PDB entry 3H9E | X-ray diffraction, 1.72 A resolution | chains O and P

[Chain O (and P)]
Protein: Glyceraldehyde-3-phosphate dehydrogenase, testis-specific
Source organism: Homo sapiens
Notes: EC 1.2.1.12; chain P of this document is another copy of the same molecule, construct and numbering; everything in this record applies to it too
UniProt: O14556 (G3PT_HUMAN); residues 69-407 here = UniProt positions 69-407
Sequence (346 residues; row label = number of the first residue in the row):
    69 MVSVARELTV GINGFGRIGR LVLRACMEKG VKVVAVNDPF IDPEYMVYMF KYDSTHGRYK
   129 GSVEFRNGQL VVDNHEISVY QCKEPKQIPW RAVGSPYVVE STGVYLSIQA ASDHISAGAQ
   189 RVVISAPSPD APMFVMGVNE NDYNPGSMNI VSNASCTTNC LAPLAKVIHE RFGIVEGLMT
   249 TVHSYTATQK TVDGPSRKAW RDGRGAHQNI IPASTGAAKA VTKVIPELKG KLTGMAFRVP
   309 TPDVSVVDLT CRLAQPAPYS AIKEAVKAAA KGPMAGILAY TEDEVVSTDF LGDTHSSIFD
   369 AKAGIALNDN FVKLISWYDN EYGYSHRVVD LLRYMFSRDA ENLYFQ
Unresolved in the structure: 69-73, 410-414 (chain P: 69-73, 411-414)
Sequence notes: expression tag (408-414)
UniProt features mapped onto this chain:
  - active site: C224 (Nucleophile)
  - binding site (NAD(+)): R85, I86, D106, K151, Y173, S193, N388
  - binding site (D-glyceraldehyde 3-phosphate): S223 to T225, T254, T283, G284, R306
  - site: H251 (Activates thiol group during catalysis)

[How chain O and chain P interact]
Pairs across the interface (109):
  E244(O) with L375(P); N376(P), hydrogen bond; F379(P)
  G245(O) with L375(P); F379(P)
  L246(O) with F379(P), hydrophobic; V380(P); K381(P)
  M247(O) with K381(P)
  T248(O) with D316(P), hydrogen bond; K381(P), hydrogen bond
  V250(O) with V250(P), hydrophobic; I278(P)
  W268(O) with E352(P)
  R269(O) with D351(P); E352(P), salt bridge; V353(P), hydrogen bond (side chain-backbone); V354(P); D368(P), salt bridge; K370(P); A371(P)
  R272(O) with V354(P); T356(P); D357(P), salt bridge
  H275(O) with H275(P), hydrogen bond
  Q276(O) with T309(P); S355(P); T356(P)
  N277(O) with V354(P); S355(P); T356(P), hydrogen bond
  I278(O) with V250(P); T309(P); V312(P); V354(P); S355(P), hydrogen bond (backbone-side chain); W385(P)
  I279(O) with V354(P), hydrophobic
  P280(O) with V353(P); W385(P), hydrophobic
  G298(O) with L375(P)
  K299(O) with L375(P)
  L300(O) with L375(P)
  T301(O) with I373(P)
  G302(O) with I373(P)
  M303(O) with A371(P); I373(P), hydrophobic; K381(P); I383(P), hydrophobic
  F305(O) with V314(P), hydrophobic; D316(P); I383(P), hydrophobic
  P308(O) with P308(P); T309(P)
  T309(O) with Q276(P); I278(P); P308(P)
  V312(O) with I278(P)
  V314(O) with F305(P), hydrophobic
  D316(O) with T248(P), hydrogen bond; F305(P)
  T318(O) with L246(P); T318(P)
  R320(O) with R320(P)
  D351(O) with R269(P)
  E352(O) with W268(P); R269(P), salt bridge
  V353(O) with R269(P), hydrogen bond (backbone-side chain); P280(P)
  V354(O) with R269(P); R272(P); N277(P); I278(P); I279(P), hydrophobic
  S355(O) with Q276(P); N277(P); I278(P), hydrogen bond (side chain-backbone)
  T356(O) with R272(P); Q276(P); N277(P), hydrogen bond
  D357(O) with R272(P), salt bridge
  D368(O) with R269(P), salt bridge
  K370(O) with R269(P)
  A371(O) with R269(P); M303(P)
  I373(O) with T301(P); G302(P); M303(P), hydrophobic
  L375(O) with E244(P); G245(P); G298(P); K299(P); L300(P); T301(P)
  N376(O) with E244(P), hydrogen bond
  F379(O) with E244(P); G245(P); L246(P), hydrophobic; T318(P); F379(P), hydrophobic
  V380(O) with L246(P)
  K381(O) with L246(P); M247(P); T248(P), hydrogen bond; M303(P)
  I383(O) with M303(P), hydrophobic; F305(P), hydrophobic
  W385(O) with I278(P); P280(P), hydrophobic
Also at the interface, not in a pair above, chain O (49 interface residues in all): V307, A374
Also at the interface, not in a pair above, chain P (48 interface residues in all): V307

[Overview]
49 residues of chain O face 48 of chain P across their interface, with 13 hydrogen bonds and 6 salt bridges.
Polar pairs include R269(O)-E352(P), R269(O)-D368(P) and R272(O)-D357(P). UniProt lists active-site residue
C224(O), 7 NAD+-binding residues and 7 D-glyceraldehyde 3-phosphate-binding residues on chain O.
Both chains are Glyceraldehyde-3-phosphate dehydrogenase, testis-specific (Homo sapiens). Entry 3H9E (Crystal
structure of human sperm-specific glyceraldehyde-3-phosphate dehydrogenase (GAPDS) complex with NAD and
phosphate) was determined by X-ray diffraction (same publication as 3PFW).
